Entry 7LR1 (X-ray diffraction, 1.80 A resolution); this record covers chains A and C.

[Chain A (and C)]
Name: Glycosyl hydrolase BlGH5_18
From: Bifidobacterium longum subsp. longum ATCC 55813
Notes: chain C of this document is another copy of the same molecule, construct and numbering; everything in this record applies to it too
Reference sequence: C2GY91 (C2GY91_BIFLN); numbering as in UniProt (aligned over 1-426)
Amino-acid sequence (446 residues; numbered -19 to 426; the number before each row is that of its first residue; numbers below 1 keep their minus sign (Met-19 is residue -19)):
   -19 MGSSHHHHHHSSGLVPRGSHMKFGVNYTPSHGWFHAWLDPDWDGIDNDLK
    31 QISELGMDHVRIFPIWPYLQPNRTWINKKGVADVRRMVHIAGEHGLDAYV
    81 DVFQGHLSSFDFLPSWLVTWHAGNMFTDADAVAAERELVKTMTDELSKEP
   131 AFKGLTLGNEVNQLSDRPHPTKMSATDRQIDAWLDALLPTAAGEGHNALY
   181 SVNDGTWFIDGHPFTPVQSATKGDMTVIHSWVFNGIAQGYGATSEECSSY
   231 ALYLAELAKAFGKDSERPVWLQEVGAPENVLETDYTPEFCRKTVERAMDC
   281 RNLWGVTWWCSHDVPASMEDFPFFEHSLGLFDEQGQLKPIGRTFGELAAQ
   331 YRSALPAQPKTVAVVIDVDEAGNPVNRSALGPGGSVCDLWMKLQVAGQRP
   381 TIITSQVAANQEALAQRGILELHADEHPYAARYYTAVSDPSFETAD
Disordered / not traced: -19 to -2, 417-426 (chain C: -19 to -2, 423-426)
Construct notes: initiating methionine (-19); expression tag (-18 to 0)

[How chain A and chain C interact]
Contacting residue pairs (72):
  His15(A) - Pro51(C)
  His15(A) - Asn52(C)
  His15(A) - Trp55(C)
  Leu18(A) - Tyr48(C)
  Leu18(A) - Pro51(C)  hydrophobic
  Leu18(A) - Asn57(C)
  Asp19(A) - Lys59(C)
  Tyr48(A) - Leu18(C)
  Pro51(A) - His15(C)
  Pro51(A) - Leu18(C)  hydrophobic
  Asn52(A) - His15(C)
  Asn52(A) - Met298(C)
  Asn52(A) - Glu299(C)  hydrogen bond (side chain-backbone)
  Asn52(A) - Phe301(C)
  Arg53(A) - Glu299(C)  salt bridge
  Arg53(A) - Asp300(C)  salt bridge
  Thr54(A) - Ser297(C)  hydrogen bond (side chain-backbone)
  Thr54(A) - Met298(C)
  Thr54(A) - Glu299(C)  hydrogen bond (side chain-backbone)
  Trp55(A) - His15(C)
  Trp55(A) - Met298(C)
  Asn57(A) - Leu18(C)
  Asn57(A) - Asp19(C)
  Lys59(A) - Leu18(C)
  Lys59(A) - Asp19(C)
  His86(A) - Trp100(C)
  Ser89(A) - Trp100(C)
  Ser89(A) - His101(C)  hydrogen bond
  Phe90(A) - Ser95(C)
  Phe90(A) - His101(C)
  Asp91(A) - Ser95(C)
  Asp91(A) - Thr99(C)  hydrogen bond
  Asp91(A) - Trp100(C)  hydrogen bond
  Phe92(A) - Ser95(C)
  Ser95(A) - Phe90(C)
  Ser95(A) - Asp91(C)
  Ser95(A) - Phe92(C)
  Val98(A) - Asp91(C)
  Thr99(A) - Asp91(C)  hydrogen bond
  Thr99(A) - His149(C)
  Thr99(A) - Pro150(C)
  Thr99(A) - Thr151(C)
  Trp100(A) - His86(C)
  Trp100(A) - Ser89(C)
  Trp100(A) - Asp91(C)  hydrogen bond
  Trp100(A) - Gln143(C)  hydrogen bond
  Trp100(A) - Pro148(C)
  Trp100(A) - His149(C)
  Trp100(A) - Pro150(C)
  Trp100(A) - Phe422(C)
  His101(A) - Ser89(C)  hydrogen bond
  His101(A) - Phe90(C)
  His101(A) - Asp300(C)
  Gln143(A) - Trp100(C)  hydrogen bond
  Pro148(A) - Trp100(C)
  His149(A) - Thr99(C)
  His149(A) - Trp100(C)
  Pro150(A) - Thr99(C)
  Pro150(A) - Trp100(C)
  Thr151(A) - Thr99(C)
  Ser297(A) - Thr54(C)  hydrogen bond (backbone-side chain)
  Ser297(A) - Trp55(C)
  Met298(A) - Asn52(C)
  Met298(A) - Thr54(C)
  Met298(A) - Trp55(C)
  Glu299(A) - Asn52(C)  hydrogen bond (backbone-side chain)
  Glu299(A) - Arg53(C)  salt bridge
  Glu299(A) - Thr54(C)  hydrogen bond (backbone-side chain)
  Asp300(A) - Arg53(C)  salt bridge
  Asp300(A) - Trp96(C)
  Asp300(A) - His101(C)
  Phe301(A) - Asn52(C)
Also at the interface, not in a pair above, chain A (36 interface residues in all): Gly12, Pro47, Lys58, Leu93, Trp96
Also at the interface, not in a pair above, chain C (37 interface residues in all): Gly12, Pro47, Leu93, Val98, Val417

[In short]
36 residues of chain A face 37 of chain C across their interface, with 14 hydrogen bonds and 4 salt bridges.
Polar pairs include Arg53(A)-Glu299(C), Arg53(A)-Asp300(C) and Asn52(A)-Glu299(C).
Both chains are Glycosyl hydrolase BlGH5_18 (Bifidobacterium longum subsp. longum ATCC 55813). Entry 7LR1
(Crystal structure of GH5_18 from Bifidobacterium longum subsp. longum ATCC 55813) was determined by X-ray
diffraction, deposited together with 7LQX, 7LR2, 7LR6, 7LR7 and 7LR8.
